PDB entry 5L60 | X-ray diffraction, 2.70 A resolution | chains R and S of the 28 polymer chains in the assembly

# Chain R
Molecule: Proteasome subunit alpha type-5
From: Saccharomyces cerevisiae (strain ATCC 204508 / S288c)
Notes: EC 3.4.25.1
Reference sequence: P32379 (PSA5_YEAST); residues -7 to 252 here correspond to UniProt positions 1-260 (UniProt number = residue number + 8)
Chain sequence (260 residues; numbered -7 to 252; the number before each row is that of its first residue; numbers below 1 keep their minus sign (Met-7 is residue -7)):
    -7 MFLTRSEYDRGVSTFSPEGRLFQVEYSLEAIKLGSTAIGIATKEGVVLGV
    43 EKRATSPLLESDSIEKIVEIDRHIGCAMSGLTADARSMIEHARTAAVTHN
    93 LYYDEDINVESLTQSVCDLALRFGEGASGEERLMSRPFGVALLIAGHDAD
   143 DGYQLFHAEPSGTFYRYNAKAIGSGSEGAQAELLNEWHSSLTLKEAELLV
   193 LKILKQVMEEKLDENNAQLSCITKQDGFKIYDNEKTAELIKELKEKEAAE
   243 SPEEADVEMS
Unresolved in the structure: -7 to 0, 118-124, 243-252

# Chain S
Molecule: Proteasome subunit alpha type-6
From: Saccharomyces cerevisiae (strain ATCC 204508 / S288c)
Notes: EC 3.4.25.1
Reference sequence: P40302 (PSA6_YEAST); residues 0-233 here correspond to UniProt positions 1-234 (UniProt number = residue number + 1)
Chain sequence (234 residues; row label = number of the first residue in the row; numbering starts at 0):
     0 MFRNNYDGDTVTFSPTGRLFQVEYALEAIKQGSVTVGLRSNTHAVLVALK
    50 RNADELSSYQKKIIKCDEHMGLSLAGLAPDARVLSNYLRQQCNYSSLVFN
   100 RKLAVERAGHLLCDKAQKNTQSYGGRPYGVGLLIIGYDKSGAHLLEFQPS
   150 GNVTELYGTAIGARSQGAKTYLERTLDTFIKIDGNPDELIKAGVEAISQS
   200 LRDESLTVDNLSIAIVGKDTPFTIYDGEAVAKYI
Unresolved in the structure: 0-2
Swiss-Prot annotation at these positions:
  - modified residue: Ser13 (Phosphoserine)
  - cross-link: Lys190 (Glycyl lysine isopeptide (Lys-Gly) (interchain with G-Cter in ubiquitin))

# Interface between chain R and chain S
Residue-residue contacts - 45 pairs, chain R then chain S:
  Arg2(R) - Gly7(S)
  Gly3(R) - Gly7(S)
  Ser5(R) - Arg125(S)
  Thr6(R) - Gly7(S)
  Thr6(R) - Gln20(S)
  Phe7(R) - Gln20(S)  hydrogen bond (backbone-side chain)
  Phe7(R) - Tyr23(S)
  Phe7(R) - Ala24(S)  hydrophobic
  Phe7(R) - Leu76(S)  hydrophobic
  Phe7(R) - Arg125(S)
  Phe7(R) - Pro126(S)
  Phe7(R) - Gly128(S)
  Ser8(R) - Tyr23(S)
  Pro9(R) - Tyr23(S)  hydrophobic
  Pro9(R) - Glu26(S)
  Glu10(R) - Glu26(S)
  Glu10(R) - Gln30(S)
  Gly11(R) - Tyr23(S)
  Gly11(R) - Ala27(S)
  Leu13(R) - Arg125(S)
  Gln106(R) - Arg81(S)  hydrogen bond
  Asp110(R) - Arg81(S)  salt bridge
  Leu113(R) - Pro78(S)  hydrophobic
  Leu113(R) - Arg125(S)
  Ser153(R) - Pro78(S)
  Gly154(R) - Pro78(S)
  Thr155(R) - Gln59(S)
  Phe156(R) - Gln59(S)
  Tyr157(R) - Arg50(S)
  Tyr157(R) - Ala52(S)
  Tyr157(R) - Ser56(S)
  Tyr157(R) - Ser57(S)
  Tyr157(R) - Gln59(S)
  Arg158(R) - Ser56(S)
  Arg158(R) - Ser57(S)  hydrogen bond (backbone-backbone)
  Tyr159(R) - Ala52(S)
  Tyr159(R) - Asp53(S)
  Tyr159(R) - Leu55(S)
  Tyr159(R) - Ser56(S)
  Asn160(R) - Leu55(S)  hydrogen bond (backbone-backbone)
  Ala161(R) - Leu55(S)
  Gln172(R) - Asp53(S)  hydrogen bond
  Gln172(R) - Leu55(S)
  Leu176(R) - Glu54(S)
  Leu176(R) - Leu55(S)  hydrophobic
Also at the interface, not in a pair above, chain R (27 interface residues in all): Glu117, Leu175, Trp179
Also at the interface, not in a pair above, chain S (25 interface residues in all): Asp6, Asn51, Asp79, Gly123

# Summary
27 residues of chain R face 25 of chain S across their interface, with 5 hydrogen bonds and 1 salt bridge.
Polar contacts include Asp110(R)-Arg81(S), Phe7(R)-Gln20(S) and Gln106(R)-Arg81(S).
Chain R is Proteasome subunit alpha type-5 and chain S is Proteasome subunit alpha type-6, both from
Saccharomyces cerevisiae (strain ATCC 204508 / S288c); the structure, Yeast 20S proteasome with human beta5c
(1-138) and human beta6 (97-111; 118-133) in complex with PR-924, was determined by X-ray diffraction (same
publication as 5L52, 5L54, 5L55, 5L5A, 5L5B, 5L5D and 30 further entries).
